Entry 7Q45 (X-ray diffraction, 2.10 A resolution); this record covers chains A and B.

[Chain A]
Name: E3 ubiquitin-protein ligase HERC2
From: Homo sapiens
Notes: EC 2.3.2.26
UniProtKB: O95714 (HERC2_HUMAN); residues 2938-3342 here = UniProt positions 2938-3342
Amino-acid sequence (405 residues; numbered 2938 to 3342; the number before each row is that of its first residue):
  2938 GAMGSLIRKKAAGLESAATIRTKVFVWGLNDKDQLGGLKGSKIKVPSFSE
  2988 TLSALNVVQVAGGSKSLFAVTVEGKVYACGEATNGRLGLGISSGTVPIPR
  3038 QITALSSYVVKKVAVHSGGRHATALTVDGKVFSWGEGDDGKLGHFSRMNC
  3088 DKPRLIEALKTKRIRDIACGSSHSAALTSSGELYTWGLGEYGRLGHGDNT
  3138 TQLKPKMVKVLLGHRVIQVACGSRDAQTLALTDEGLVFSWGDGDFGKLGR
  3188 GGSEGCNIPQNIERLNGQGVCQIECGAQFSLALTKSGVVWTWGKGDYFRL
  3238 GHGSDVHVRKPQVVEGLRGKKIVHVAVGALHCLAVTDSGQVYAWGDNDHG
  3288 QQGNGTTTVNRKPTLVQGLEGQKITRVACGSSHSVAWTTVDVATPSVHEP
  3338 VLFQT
Disordered / not traced: 2938-2957, 3327-3342
Construct notes: conflict Ala2939 (Asn in O95714), Met2940 (Ser in O95714)

[Chain B]
Name: Myelin transcription factor 1
UniProtKB: Q01538 (MYT1_HUMAN); residues 247-260 here correspond to UniProt positions 347-360 (UniProt number = residue number + 100)
Amino-acid sequence (14 residues; numbered 247 to 260; the number before each row is that of its first residue):
   247 RSDDDKDEDTHSRK
Disordered / not traced: 247-248, 258-260

[How chain A and chain B interact]
Residue-residue contacts (27):
  Leu2966(A) - Asp253(B)
  Leu2966(A) - Glu254(B)
  Leu2966(A) - Asp255(B)
  Asp2968(A) - Glu254(B)
  Asp2968(A) - Asp255(B)
  Asp2968(A) - Thr256(B)  hydrogen bond (side chain-backbone)
  Lys2969(A) - Thr256(B)
  Ser2978(A) - Asp255(B)  hydrogen bond
  Lys2979(A) - Asp255(B)  salt bridge
  Lys3002(A) - Asp253(B)
  Lys3002(A) - Glu254(B)  hydrogen bond (side chain-backbone)
  Lys3002(A) - Thr256(B)
  Arg3161(A) - Asp250(B)  hydrogen bond (side chain-backbone)
  Arg3161(A) - Asp251(B)  salt bridge
  Ala3214(A) - Asp251(B)
  Lys3231(A) - Asp249(B)  salt bridge
  Tyr3234(A) - Asp249(B)
  Tyr3234(A) - Lys252(B)
  Arg3236(A) - Asp249(B)  salt bridge
  Ala3266(A) - Asp251(B)
  Leu3267(A) - Lys252(B)
  Asp3283(A) - Lys252(B)  salt bridge
  Asp3285(A) - Lys252(B)  salt bridge
  His3286(A) - Asp253(B)  hydrogen bond (side chain-backbone)
  His3286(A) - Asp255(B)
  Ser3318(A) - Asp253(B)  hydrogen bond
  Ser3319(A) - Asp253(B)  hydrogen bond
Other interface residues (no listed pair), chain A (21 interface residues in all): Ser3160, Gln3215, Asp3233
Other interface residues (no listed pair), chain B (9 interface residues in all): His257

[Summary]
Chain A and chain B form an interface of 21 and 9 residues respectively, with 7 hydrogen bonds and 6 salt
bridges. Polar contacts include Lys2979(A)-Asp255(B), Arg3161(A)-Asp251(B) and Lys3231(A)-Asp249(B).
Chain A is E3 ubiquitin-protein ligase HERC2 (Homo sapiens) and chain B is Myelin transcription factor 1; the
structure, Crystal structure of RCC1-Like domain 2 of ubiquitin ligase HERC2 in complex with DXDKDED motif of
..., was determined by X-ray diffraction.
